PDB entry 8CG9 | X-ray diffraction, 1.68 A resolution | chain A

== Chain A ==
Name: DNA cross-link repair 1A protein
From: Homo sapiens
Notes: EC 3.5.2.6
UniProtKB: Q6PJP8 (DCR1A_HUMAN); residues 696-1040 here = UniProt positions 696-1040
Amino-acid sequence (345 residues; numbered 696 to 1040; the number before each row is that of its first residue):
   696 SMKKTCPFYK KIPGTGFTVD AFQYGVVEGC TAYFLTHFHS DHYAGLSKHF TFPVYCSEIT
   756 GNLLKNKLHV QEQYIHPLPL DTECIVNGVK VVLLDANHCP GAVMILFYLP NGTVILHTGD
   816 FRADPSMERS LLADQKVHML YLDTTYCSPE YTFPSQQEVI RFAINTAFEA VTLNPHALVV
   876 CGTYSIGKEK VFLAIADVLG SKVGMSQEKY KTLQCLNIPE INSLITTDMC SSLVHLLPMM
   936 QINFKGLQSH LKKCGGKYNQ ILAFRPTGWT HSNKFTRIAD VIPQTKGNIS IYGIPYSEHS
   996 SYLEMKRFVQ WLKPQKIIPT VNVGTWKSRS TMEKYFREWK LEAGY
Disordered / not traced: 696-699, 966-975
Construct notes: conflict Met697 (Arg in Q6PJP8)
Bound ions: Ni2+: His732, His734, His793, Asp815 (together with R3Z); Zn2+: His737, Asp815 (together with R3Z, XOB)
Ligand contacts:
  - R3Z (1-[(2S)-2,3-dihydro-1,4-benzodioxin-2-ylmethyl]-3-hydroxythieno[3,2-d]pyrimidine-2,4(1H,3H)-dione): His732, His734, Ser735, Asp736, His737, His793, Asp815, Ser880, His994
  - XOB (1-[[(3R)-2,3-dihydro-1,4-benzodioxin-3-yl]methyl]-3-oxidanyl-thieno[3,2-d]pyrimidine-2,4-dione): Asp736, His737, Asp815, Thr840, Tyr841, Tyr846, Gly963, Trp964, His994
Swiss-Prot annotation at these positions:
  - mutagenesis: Asp838 (D838N: Impaired nuclear focus formation, reduced interaction with PIAS and increased sensitivity to cisplatin), His994 (H994A: Impaired nuclear focus formation, reduced interaction with PIAS and increased sensitivity to cisplatin)

== Summary ==
Ligands of chain A: compound XOB and compound R3Z. His732, His734, His793 and Asp815 coordinate Ni2+. His737
and Asp815 coordinate Zn2+. Curated annotation (UniProt) lists 2 mutagenesis sites.
Chain A is DNA cross-link repair 1A protein (Homo sapiens); the structure, Crystal structure of human DNA
cross-link repair 1A in complex with a cyclic N-hydroxyurea inhibitor, was determined by X-ray diffraction,
deposited together with 8CEW, 8CF0, 8C8B, 8C8D and 8C8S.
